3U43 - chains A and B; structure by X-ray diffraction, 1.72 A resolution.

Chain A:
Protein: Colicin-E2 immunity protein
From: Escherichia coli
Reference sequence: P04482 (IMM2_ECOLX); residue numbers follow UniProt; this construct covers 1-86
Chain sequence (94 residues; each row starts with the number of its first residue):
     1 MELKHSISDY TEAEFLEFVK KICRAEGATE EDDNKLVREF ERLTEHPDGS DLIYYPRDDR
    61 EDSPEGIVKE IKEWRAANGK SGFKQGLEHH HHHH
Disordered / not traced: 1-2
Differences from the reference sequence: expression tag (87-94)
From the paper describing this entry:
  - contacts within the chain: Ile22-Ala25 (backbone contact), Gly27-Asp33 (backbone contact), Glu31-Arg38
  - specificity-determining residues: Asp33
  - conformationally variable residues (loop rearrangement, side-chain flip): Ile22 to Arg57
  - specificity-determining residues: Glu41 (citing earlier work)

Chain B:
Protein: Colicin-E2
From: Escherichia coli
Notes: EC 3.1.-.-; fragment: DNase domain
Reference sequence: P04419 (CEA2_ECOLX); residues 2-134 here correspond to UniProt positions 449-581 (UniProt number = residue number + 447)
Chain sequence (134 residues; each row starts with the number of its first residue):
     1 MESKRNKPGK ATGKGKPVGD KWLDDAGKDS GAPIPDRIAD KLRDKEFKNF DDFRKKFWEE
    61 VSKDPDLSKQ FKGSNKTNIQ KGKAPFARKK DQVGGRERFE LHHDKPISQD GGVYDMNNIR
   121 VTTPKRHIDI HRGK
Disordered / not traced: 1-2
Differences from the reference sequence: initiating methionine (1)
Metal / ion sites: Zn2+: His102, His127, His131
From the paper describing this entry:
  - contacts within the chain: Phe86-Arg98
  - specificity-determining residues: Asn78, Lys83, Phe86, Arg98

How chain A and chain B interact:
Pairs across the interface (42):
  Cys23(A) - Ser74(B)
  Cys23(A) - Thr77(B)
  Arg24(A) - Thr77(B)
  Arg24(A) - Lys81(B)
  Ala25(A) - Thr77(B)
  Ala25(A) - Asn78(B)
  Ala25(A) - Lys81(B)
  Ala25(A) - Lys83(B)  hydrogen bond (backbone-side chain)
  Glu26(A) - Lys81(B)
  Gly27(A) - Lys83(B)  hydrogen bond (backbone-side chain)
  Glu30(A) - Arg54(B)  salt bridge
  Glu30(A) - Lys83(B)
  Glu30(A) - Ala84(B)  hydrogen bond (side chain-backbone)
  Glu30(A) - Arg98(B)  salt bridge
  Asp33(A) - Lys83(B)
  Asp33(A) - Arg98(B)
  Asn34(A) - Phe86(B)
  Asn34(A) - Glu97(B)
  Asn34(A) - Arg98(B)  hydrogen bond
  Val37(A) - Phe86(B)  hydrophobic
  Arg38(A) - Gly95(B)
  Arg38(A) - Glu97(B)  salt bridge
  Glu41(A) - Lys89(B)  salt bridge
  Asp48(A) - Lys89(B)
  Ser50(A) - Gln92(B)  hydrogen bond
  Asp51(A) - Arg88(B)
  Asp51(A) - Lys89(B)  hydrogen bond (side chain-backbone)
  Ile53(A) - Ser74(B)
  Tyr54(A) - Lys72(B)
  Tyr54(A) - Ser74(B)
  Tyr54(A) - Asn75(B)
  Tyr54(A) - Asn78(B)
  Tyr54(A) - Phe86(B)
  Tyr55(A) - Asn75(B)  hydrogen bond
  Tyr55(A) - Phe86(B)  hydrogen bond (side chain-backbone)
  Tyr55(A) - Ala87(B)
  Tyr55(A) - Arg88(B)
  Tyr55(A) - Phe99(B)
  Pro56(A) - Lys72(B)  hydrogen bond (backbone-side chain)
  Asp58(A) - Lys72(B)  salt bridge
  Asp62(A) - Lys72(B)
  Asp62(A) - Gly73(B)  hydrogen bond (side chain-backbone)
Also at the interface, not in a pair above, chain A (22 interface residues in all): Ile22, Thr29
Also at the interface, not in a pair above, chain B (20 interface residues in all): Gly82
Interface features reported in the paper:
  - specific contacts: Ala25(A)-Lys83(B) (backbone contact), Gly27(A)-Lys83(B) (backbone contact), Glu30(A)-Arg54(B), Asp33(A)-Asn78(B), Asp33(A)-Arg98(B), Asn34(A)-Arg98(B) (hydrogen bond), Arg38(A)-Glu97(B), Ser50(A)-Ala87(B), Ser50(A)-Gln92(B), Asp51(A)-Ala87(B), Asp51(A)-Lys90(B), Asp51(A)-Lys89(B), Tyr54(A)-Phe86(B), Tyr54(A)-Asn78(B) (water-mediated contact), Tyr55(A)-Phe86(B) (hydrogen bond), Tyr55(A)-Arg88(B) (hydrophobic contact), Asp58(A)-Lys72(B), Asp62(A)-Gly73(B), Lys72(B)-Pro56(A), Lys72(B)-Tyr55(A), Ser74(B)-Ile53(A), Ser74(B)-Asp62(A), Asn75(B)-Tyr54(A) (water-mediated contact), Thr77(B)-Cys23(A), Lys81(B)-Glu26(A), Gly82(B)-Glu30(A), Ala84(B)-Glu30(A), Phe86(B)-Val37(A), Arg88(B)-Asp51(A), Lys89(B)-Glu41(A), Gly95(B)-Arg38(A), Arg98(B)-Glu30(A)
  - hot spots on chain A (mutagenesis) - D33A: decreased binding to Colicin-E2 (chain B) (citing earlier work)

In short:
Chain A and chain B form an interface of 22 and 20 residues respectively; the contacts include 10 hydrogen
bonds and 5 salt bridges. Polar pairs include Glu30(A)-Arg54(B), Glu30(A)-Arg98(B) and Arg38(A)-Glu97(B). The
authors report backbone contacts between Ala25(A) and Lys83(B) and Gly27(A) and Lys83(B); contacts between
Glu30(A) and Arg54(B), Asp33(A) and Asn78(B) and Asp33(A) and Arg98(B) among others; hydrogen bonds between
Asn34(A) and Arg98(B) and Tyr55(A) and Phe86(B). From the paper: D33A of chain A reduces binding to Colicin-E2
(chain B); specificity determinants Asp33(A), Glu41(A) and Asn78(B) among others.
Chain A is Colicin-E2 immunity protein and chain B is Colicin-E2, both from Escherichia coli; the structure,
Crystal structure of the colicin E2 DNase-Im2 complex, was determined by X-ray diffraction.
